Entry 2BEH (X-ray diffraction, 2.70 A resolution); this record covers chains I and L.

== Chain I ==
Protein: Antithrombin-III
From: Homo sapiens
UniProt: P01008 (ANT3_HUMAN); residues 1-432 here correspond to UniProt positions 33-464 (UniProt number = residue number + 32)
Chain sequence (432 residues; each row starts with the number of its first residue):
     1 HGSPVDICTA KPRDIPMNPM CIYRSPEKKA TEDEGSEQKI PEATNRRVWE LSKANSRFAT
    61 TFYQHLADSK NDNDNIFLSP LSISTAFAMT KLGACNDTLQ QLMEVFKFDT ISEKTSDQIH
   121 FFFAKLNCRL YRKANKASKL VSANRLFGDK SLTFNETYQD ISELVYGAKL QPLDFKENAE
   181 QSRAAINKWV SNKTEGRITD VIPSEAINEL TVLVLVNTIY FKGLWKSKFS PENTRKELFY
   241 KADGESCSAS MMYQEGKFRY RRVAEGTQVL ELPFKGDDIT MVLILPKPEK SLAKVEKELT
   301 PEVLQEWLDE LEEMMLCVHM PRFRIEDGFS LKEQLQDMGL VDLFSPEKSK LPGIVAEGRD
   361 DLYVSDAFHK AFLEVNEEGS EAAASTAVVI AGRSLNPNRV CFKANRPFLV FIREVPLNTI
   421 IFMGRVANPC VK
Not modelled in the structure: 1-3, 30-40, 357-360, 432
Sequence notes: engineered mutation Ala137 (Ser169 in P01008), Cys317 (Val349 in P01008), Cys401 (Thr433 in P01008)
UniProt features mapped onto this chain:
  - binding site (heparin): Trp49, Arg129, Arg145
  - site: Arg393, Ser394 (Reactive bond)
  - modified residue: Thr31 (Phosphothreonine), Ser36 (Phosphoserine)
  - glycosylation (N-linked (GlcNAc...) asparagine): Asn96, Asn135, Asn155 (complex), Asn192
Disulfide bonds: Cys8-Cys128, Cys21-Cys95, Cys247-Cys430, Cys317-Cys401
Glycans and other covalent adducts: N-acetylglucosamine (NAG) linked to Asn96, Asn155, Asn192
From the paper describing this entry:
  - mutagenesis - V317C/T401C: increased stability
  - mutagenesis - V317C/T401C (2-fold): decreased binding to pentasaccharide
  - mutagenesis - V317C/T401C (5-fold): decreased catalytic activity on thrombin and factor Xa
  - mutagenesis - E237A (2-fold), E237K (2-fold): increased binding to pentasaccharide
  - mutagenesis - E237A (2-fold), E237K (2-fold): increased catalytic activity
  - disease-associated variants - E237K, R393H (2-fold): increased binding to heparin (citing earlier work)

== Chain L ==
Protein: Antithrombin-III
From: Homo sapiens
UniProt: P01008 (ANT3_HUMAN); residues 1-432 here correspond to UniProt positions 33-464 (UniProt number = residue number + 32)
Chain sequence (432 residues; each row starts with the number of its first residue):
     1 HGSPVDICTA KPRDIPMNPM CIYRSPEKKA TEDEGSEQKI PEATNRRVWE LSKANSRFAT
    61 TFYQHLADSK NDNDNIFLSP LSISTAFAMT KLGACNDTLQ QLMEVFKFDT ISEKTSDQIH
   121 FFFAKLNCRL YRKANKSSKL VSANRLFGDK SLTFNETYQD ISELVYGAKL QPLDFKENAE
   181 QSRAAINKWV SNKTEGRITD VIPSEAINEL TVLVLVNTIY FKGLWKSKFS PENTRKELFY
   241 KADGESCSAS MMYQEGKFRY RRVAEGTQVL ELPFKGDDIT MVLILPKPEK SLAKVEKELT
   301 PEVLQEWLDE LEEMMLVVHM PRFRIEDGFS LKEQLQDMGL VDLFSPEKSK LPGIVAEGRD
   361 DLYVSDAFHK AFLEVNEEGS EAAASTAVVI AGRSLNPNRV TFKANRPFLV FIREVPLNTI
   421 IFMGRVANPC VK
Not modelled in the structure: 1-4, 25-42, 114, 399-402, 431-432
UniProt features mapped onto this chain:
  - binding site (heparin): Trp49, Arg129, Arg145
  - site: Arg393, Ser394 (Reactive bond)
  - modified residue: Thr31 (Phosphothreonine), Ser36 (Phosphoserine)
  - glycosylation (N-linked (GlcNAc...) asparagine): Asn96, Asn135, Asn155 (complex), Asn192
Disulfide bonds: Cys8-Cys128, Cys21-Cys95, Cys247-Cys430
Glycans and other covalent adducts: N-acetylglucosamine (NAG) linked to Asn96, Asn155

== Chain I / chain L interface ==
Pairs across the interface (43; chain I residue first):
  Glu232(I) with Tyr260(L), hydrogen bond; Arg262(L), salt bridge
  Met315(I) with Glu237(L)
  Thr386(I) with Met315(L); Leu316(L); Val317(L)
  Ala387(I) with Tyr260(L), hydrophobic; Met315(L), hydrogen bond (backbone-backbone); Leu316(L); Val317(L), hydrogen bond (backbone-backbone)
  Val388(I) with Gln268(L), hydrogen bond (backbone-side chain); Val317(L)
  Val389(I) with Tyr260(L), hydrophobic; Gln268(L); Leu270(L), hydrophobic; Leu285(L), hydrophobic; Leu316(L), hydrophobic; Val317(L), hydrogen bond (backbone-backbone); Val318(L); His319(L), hydrogen bond (backbone-backbone)
  Ile390(I) with Met251(L), hydrophobic; Leu285(L); His319(L)
  Ala391(I) with Met251(L); Leu285(L), hydrophobic; His319(L), hydrogen bond (backbone-backbone); Met320(L); Pro321(L)
  Gly392(I) with Phe239(L); Met251(L); Phe408(L); Pro429(L)
  Arg393(I) with Glu237(L), salt bridge; Phe239(L); Met251(L); Arg406(L)
  Ser394(I) with Leu238(L); Phe239(L); Tyr240(L), hydrogen bond (backbone-backbone); Asn405(L); Arg406(L)
  Leu395(I) with Tyr240(L)
  Asn396(I) with Tyr240(L)
Also at the interface, not in a pair above, chain I (16 interface residues in all): Lys226, Asn233, Ser385
Also at the interface, not in a pair above, chain L (24 interface residues in all): Tyr253, Leu283, Met314

== Summary ==
16 residues of chain I face 24 of chain L across their interface, with 8 hydrogen bonds and 2 salt bridges.
Polar pairs include Glu232(I)-Arg262(L), Arg393(I)-Glu237(L) and Glu232(I)-Tyr260(L). From the paper: E237A
and E237K of chain I increase binding to pentasaccharide; E237A and E237K of chain I increase catalytic
activity.
Here chain I is Antithrombin-III and chain L is Antithrombin-III, both from Homo sapiens. Entry 2BEH (Crystal
structure of antithrombin variant S137A/V317C/T401C with plasma latent antithrombin) was determined by X-ray
diffraction (same publication as 2B5T and 1T1F).
